4A2I - chains A and P of the 22 polymer chains in the assembly; structure by electron microscopy, 16.50 A resolution (very low resolution: no residue pairs are listed; an interface is given only as per-side residue counts).

== Chain A ==
Molecule: 16S ribosomal RNA
Source organism: Escherichia coli
Sequence (1530 nucleotides; each row starts with the number of its first residue):
     5 UGAAGAGUUU GAUCAUGGCU CAGAUUGAAC GCUGGCGGCA GGCCUAACAC AUGCAAGUCG
    65 AACGGUAACA GGAAGAAGCU UGCUUCUUUG CUGACGAGUG GCGGACGGGU GAGUAAUGUC
   125 UGGGAAACUG CCUGAUGGAG GGGGAUAACU ACUGGAAACG GUAGCUAAUA CCGCAUAACG
   185 UCGCAAGACC AAAGAGGGGG ACCUUCGGGC CUCUUGCCAU CGGAUGUGCC CAGAUGGGAU
   245 UAGCUAGUAG GUGGGGUAAC GGCUCACCUA GGCGACGAUC CCUAGCUGGU CUGAGAGGAU
   305 GACCAGCCAC ACUGGAACUG AGACACGGUC CAGACUCCUA CGGGAGGCAG CAGUGGGGAA
   365 UAUUGCACAA UGGGCGCAAG CCUGAUGCAG CCAUGCCGCG UGUAUGAAGA AGGCCUUCGG
   425 GUUGUAAAGU ACUUUCAGCG GGGAGGAAGG GAGUAAAGUU AAUACCUUUG CUCAUUGACG
   485 UUACCCGCAG AAGAAGCACC GGCUAACUCC GUGCCAGCAG CCGCGGUAAU ACGGAGGGUG
   545 CAAGCGUUAA UCGGAAUUAC UGGGCGUAAA GCGCACGCAG GCGGUUUGUU AAGUCAGAUG
   605 UGAAAUCCCC GGGCUCAACC UGGGAACUGC AUCUGAUACU GGCAAGCUUG AGUCUCGUAG
   665 AGGGGGGUAG AAUUCCAGGU GUAGCGGUGA AAUGCGUAGA GAUCUGGAGG AAUACCGGUG
   725 GCGAAGGCGG CCCCCUGGAC GAAGACUGAC GCUCAGGUGC GAAAGCGUGG GGAGCAAACA
   785 GGAUUAGAUA CCCUGGUAGU CCACGCCGUA AACGAUGUCG ACUUGGAGGU UGUGCCCUUG
   845 AGGCGUGGCU UCCGGAGCUA ACGCGUUAAG UCGACCGCCU GGGGAGUACG GCCGCAAGGU
   905 UAAAACUCAA AUGAAUUGAC GGGGGCCCGC ACAAGCGGUG GAGCAUGUGG UUUAAUUCGA
   965 UGCAACGCGA AGAACCUUAC CUGGUCUUGA CAUCCACGGA AGUUUUCAGA GAUGAGAAUG
  1025 UGCCUUCGGG AACCGUGAGA CAGGUGCUGC AUGGCUGUCG UCAGCUCGUG UUGUGAAAUG
  1085 UUGGGUUAAG UCCCGCAACG AGCGCAACCC UUAUCCUUUG UUGCCAGCGG UCCGGCCGGG
  1145 AACUCAAAGG AGACUGCCAG UGAUAAACUG GAGGAAGGUG GGGAUGACGU CAAGUCAUCA
  1205 UGGCCCUUAC GACCAGGGCU ACACACGUGC UACAAUGGCG CAUACAAAGA GAAGCGACCU
  1265 CGCGAGAGCA AGCGGACCUC AUAAAGUGCG UCGUAGUCCG GAUUGGAGUC UGCAACUCGA
  1325 CUCCAUGAAG UCGGAAUCGC UAGUAAUCGU GGAUCAGAAU GCCACGGUGA AUACGUUCCC
  1385 GGGCCUUGUA CACACCGCCC GUCACACCAU GGGAGUGGGU UGCAAAAGAA GUAGGUAGCU
  1445 UAACCUUCGG GAGGGCGCUU ACCACUUUGU GAUUCAUGAC UGGGGUGAAG UCGUAACAAG
  1505 GUAACCGUAG GGGAACCUGC GGUUGGAUCA

== Chain P ==
Name: 30S ribosomal protein S16
Source organism: Escherichia coli
UniProtKB: P0A7T3 (RS16_ECOLI); numbering as in UniProt (aligned over 1-82)
Amino-acid sequence (82 residues; row label = number of the first residue in the row):
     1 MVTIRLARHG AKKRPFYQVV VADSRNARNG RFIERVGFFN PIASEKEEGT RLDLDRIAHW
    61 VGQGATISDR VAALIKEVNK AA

== Chain A / chain P interface ==
At this resolution (16 A) residue pairs are not listed: 43 residues of chain A and 42 of chain P lie at the interface.

== Summary ==
Chain A and chain P form an interface of 43 and 42 residues respectively.
Here chain A is 16S ribosomal RNA and chain P is 30S ribosomal protein S16, both from Escherichia coli. Entry
4A2I (Cryo-electron Microscopy Structure of the 30S Subunit in Complex with the YjeQ Biogenesis Factor) was
determined by electron microscopy.
